PDB entry 1M5H | X-ray diffraction, 2.00 A resolution | chains A and D of the 4 polymer chains in the assembly

Chain A:
Protein: Formylmethanofuran--tetrahydromethanopterin formyltransferase
Organism: Archaeoglobus fulgidus
Notes: EC 2.3.1.101
UniProtKB: O28076 (FTR_ARCFU); numbering as in UniProt (aligned over 1-297)
Chain sequence (297 residues; numbered 1 to 297; the number before each row is that of its first residue):
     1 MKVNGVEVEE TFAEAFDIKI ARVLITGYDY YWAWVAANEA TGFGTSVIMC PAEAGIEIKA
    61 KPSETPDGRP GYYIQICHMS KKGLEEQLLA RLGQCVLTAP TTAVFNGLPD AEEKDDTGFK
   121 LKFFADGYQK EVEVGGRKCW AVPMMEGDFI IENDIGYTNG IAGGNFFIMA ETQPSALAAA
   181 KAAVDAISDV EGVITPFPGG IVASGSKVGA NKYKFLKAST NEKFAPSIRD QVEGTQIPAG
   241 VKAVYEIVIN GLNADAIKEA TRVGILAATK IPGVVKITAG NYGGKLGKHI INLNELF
Construct notes: conflict Asp115 (Phe in O28076), Gln129 (Glu in O28076), Ala239 (Glu in O28076)
Metal / ion sites: K+ site 1: Glu39 (shared with 4 residues of chain B); K+ site 2: Thr41, Gly44, Ala54, Pro196 (shared with 1 residue of chain B); K+ site 3: Glu57, Ile187, Ser188, Val190, Val193; K+ site 4: Val96, Leu97, Ala99, Thr102, Glu146
What the authors report for this chain:
  - contacts within the chain: Arg137-Glu152 (salt bridge), Lys207-Glu222 (salt bridge)

Chain D:
Protein: Formylmethanofuran--tetrahydromethanopterin formyltransferase
Organism: Archaeoglobus fulgidus
Notes: EC 2.3.1.101
UniProtKB: O28076 (FTR_ARCFU); residues 3001-3297 here correspond to UniProt positions 1-297 (UniProt number = residue number - 3000)
Chain sequence (297 residues; row label = number of the first residue in the row):
  3001 MKVNGVEVEE TFAEAFDIKI ARVLITGYDY YWAWVAANEA TGFGTSVIMC PAEAGIEIKA
  3061 KPSETPDGRP GYYIQICHMS KKGLEEQLLA RLGQCVLTAP TTAVFNGLPD AEEKDDTGFK
  3121 LKFFADGYQK EVEVGGRKCW AVPMMEGDFI IENDIGYTNG IAGGNFFIMA ETQPSALAAA
  3181 KAAVDAISDV EGVITPFPGG IVASGSKVGA NKYKFLKAST NEKFAPSIRD QVEGTQIPAG
  3241 VKAVYEIVIN GLNADAIKEA TRVGILAATK IPGVVKITAG NYGGKLGKHI INLNELF
Construct notes: conflict Asp3115 (Phe115 in O28076), Gln3129 (Glu129 in O28076), Ala3239 (Glu239 in O28076)
Metal / ion sites: K+ site 1: Glu3039 (shared with 4 residues of chain C); K+ site 2: Thr3041, Gly3044, Ala3054, Pro3196 (shared with 1 residue of chain C); K+ site 3: Glu3057, Ile3187, Ser3188, Val3190, Val3193; K+ site 4: Val3096, Leu3097, Ala3099, Thr3102, Glu3146

Interface between chain A and chain D:
Pairs across the interface (23; chain A residue first):
  Tyr28(A) with Ala3182(D); Pro3272(D)
  Asp29(A) with Lys3181(D); Asp3185(D)
  Tyr30(A) with Asp3185(D), hydrogen bond (backbone-side chain); Asp3189(D), hydrogen bond
  Lys61(A) with Asp3189(D), salt bridge
  Asp67(A) with Lys3270(D), hydrogen bond (backbone-side chain)
  Gly68(A) with Lys3270(D)
  Arg69(A) with Lys3270(D)
  Ala178(A) with Tyr3028(D), hydrophobic
  Lys181(A) with Asp3029(D)
  Ala182(A) with Tyr3028(D)
  Asp185(A) with Asp3029(D); Tyr3030(D), hydrogen bond (side chain-backbone)
  Asp189(A) with Tyr3030(D), hydrogen bond; Lys3059(D); Lys3061(D)
  Lys270(A) with Asp3067(D), hydrogen bond (side chain-backbone); Gly3068(D); Arg3069(D)
  Ile271(A) with Tyr3028(D), hydrophobic
  Pro272(A) with Tyr3028(D)
Also at the interface, not in a pair above, chain A (18 interface residues in all): Tyr31, Lys59, Pro62
Also at the interface, not in a pair above, chain D (19 interface residues in all): Tyr3031, Ala3178, Ala3186, Ser3188, Ile3271

Overview:
The interface between chain A and chain D involves 18 residues on one side and 19 on the other, with 6
hydrogen bonds and 1 salt bridge. Polar contacts include Lys61(A)-Asp3189(D), Tyr30(A)-Asp3185(D) and
Tyr30(A)-Asp3189(D). The paper reports contacts within the chain involving Arg137(A), Glu152(A) and Lys207(A)
among others.
Chain A and chain D are both Formylmethanofuran--tetrahydromethanopterin formyltransferase (Archaeoglobus
fulgidus); the structure, Formylmethanofuran:tetrahydromethanopterin formyltransferase from Archaeoglobus
fulgidus, was determined by X-ray diffraction, deposited together with 1M5S.
